Entry 1ZGS (X-ray diffraction, 2.50 A resolution); this record covers chains A and B.

[Chain A (and B)]
Molecule: Mannose/glucose-specific lectin
From: Parkia platycephala
Notes: chain B of this document is another copy of the same molecule, construct and numbering; everything in this record applies to it too
UniProt: P83304 (LEC_PARPC); numbering as in UniProt (aligned over 1-447)
Sequence (447 residues; numbered 1 to 447; the number before each row is that of its first residue):
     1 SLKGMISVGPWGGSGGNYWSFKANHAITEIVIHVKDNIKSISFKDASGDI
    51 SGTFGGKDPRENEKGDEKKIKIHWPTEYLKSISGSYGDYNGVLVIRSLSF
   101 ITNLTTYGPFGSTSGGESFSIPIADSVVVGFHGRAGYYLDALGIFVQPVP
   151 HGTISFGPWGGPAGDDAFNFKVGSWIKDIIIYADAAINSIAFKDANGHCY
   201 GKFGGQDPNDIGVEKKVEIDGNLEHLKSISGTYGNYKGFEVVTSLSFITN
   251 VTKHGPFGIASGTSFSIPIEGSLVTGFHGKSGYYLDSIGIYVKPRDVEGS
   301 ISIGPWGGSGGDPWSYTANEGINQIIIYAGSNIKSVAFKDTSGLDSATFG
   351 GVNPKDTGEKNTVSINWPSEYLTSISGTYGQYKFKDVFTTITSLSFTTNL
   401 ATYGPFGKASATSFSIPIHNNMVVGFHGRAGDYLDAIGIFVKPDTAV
Unresolved in the structure: 1-2, 445-447
Small-molecule neighbours:
  - 5-bromo-4-chloro-1H-indol-3-yl mannoside (XMM; 5-bromo-4-chloro-1H-indol-3-yl alpha-D-mannopyranoside), molecule 1: Gly15, Gly16, Arg60, Asn90, Val92, Ala135, Gly136, Tyr137, Tyr138, Asp140
  - 5-bromo-4-chloro-1H-indol-3-yl mannoside (XMM), molecule 2: Ala163, Gly164, Asp165, Phe239, Ser281, Gly282, Tyr283, Tyr284, Asp286
  - 5-bromo-4-chloro-1H-indol-3-yl mannoside (XMM), molecule 3: Gly310, Gly311, Asp312, Asp386, Val387, Phe388, Ala430, Gly431, Asp432, Tyr433, Asp435

[Chain A / chain B interface]
Residue-residue contacts (54; chain A residue first):
  Asn17(A) with Gly48(B); Ile50(B)
  Tyr18(A) with Asp49(B); Ile50(B), hydrogen bond (backbone-backbone)
  Trp19(A) with Ile50(B)
  Gly48(A) with Asn17(B)
  Asp49(A) with Tyr18(B)
  Ile50(A) with Asn17(B); Tyr18(B), hydrogen bond (backbone-backbone); Trp19(B); Ala135(B)
  Ser51(A) with Phe54(B)
  Gly52(A) with Gly52(B); Thr53(B); Phe54(B)
  Thr53(A) with Gly52(B); Thr53(B), hydrogen bond (backbone-backbone); Lys57(B)
  Phe54(A) with Ser51(B); Gly52(B)
  Lys57(A) with Thr53(B)
  Glu61(A) with Glu61(B)
  Ala135(A) with Ile50(B)
  Glu298(A) with Glu298(B)
  Gly299(A) with Pro443(B)
  Ser300(A) with Asn420(B), hydrogen bond (backbone-side chain)
  Ile301(A) with Ile418(B), hydrophobic; His419(B); Asn420(B); Asn421(B); Val441(B), hydrophobic; Lys442(B); Pro443(B)
  Ser302(A) with Pro417(B); Ile418(B); His419(B), hydrogen bond (backbone-backbone)
  Ile303(A) with Pro417(B)
  Gly304(A) with Pro417(B), hydrogen bond (backbone-backbone)
  Trp306(A) with Pro417(B)
  Pro417(A) with Ser302(B); Ile303(B); Gly304(B), hydrogen bond (backbone-backbone); Trp306(B)
  Ile418(A) with Ile301(B), hydrophobic; Ser302(B)
  His419(A) with Ile301(B); Ser302(B), hydrogen bond (backbone-backbone)
  Asn420(A) with Ser300(B), hydrogen bond (side chain-backbone); Ile301(B)
  Asn421(A) with Ile301(B)
  Val441(A) with Ile301(B), hydrophobic
  Lys442(A) with Ile301(B)
  Pro443(A) with Gly299(B); Ile301(B)
Also at the interface, not in a pair above, chain A (30 interface residues in all): Lys44
Also at the interface, not in a pair above, chain B (31 interface residues in all): Ser42, Lys44

[Overview]
30 residues of chain A face 31 of chain B across their interface; the contacts include 9 hydrogen bonds. Among
the polar pairs are Ser300(A)-Asn420(B), Tyr18(A)-Ile50(B) and Thr53(A)-Thr53(B). Chain A binds 3 copies of
5-bromo-4-chloro-1H-indol-3-yl mannoside.
Chain A and chain B are both Mannose/glucose-specific lectin (Parkia platycephala); the structure, Parkia
platycephala seed lectin in complex with 5-bromo-4-chloro-3-indolyl-a-D-mannose, was determined by X-ray
diffraction (same publication as 1ZGR).
